8H2F - chain A; structure by X-ray diffraction, 1.45 A resolution.

[Chain A]
Name: DnaQ
Source organism: Streptococcus thermophilus DGCC 7710
Amino-acid sequence (180 residues; row label = number of the first residue in the row):
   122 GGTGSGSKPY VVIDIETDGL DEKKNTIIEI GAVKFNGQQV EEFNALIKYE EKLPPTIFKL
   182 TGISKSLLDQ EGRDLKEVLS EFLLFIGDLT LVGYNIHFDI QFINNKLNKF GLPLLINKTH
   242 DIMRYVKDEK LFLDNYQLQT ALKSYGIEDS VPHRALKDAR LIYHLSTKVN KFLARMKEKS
Unresolved in the structure: 122-127, 300-301
Ion coordination: Mg2+ site 1: D135, E137, D279 (together with thymidine-5'-phosphate); Mg2+ site 2: D135 (together with thymidine-5'-phosphate)
Residues lining bound ligands: thymidine-5'-phosphate (TMP): D135, I136, E137, T138, G140, L141, I178, L181, T182, F219, H274, D279

[In short]
Chain A binds thymidine-5'-phosphate. The Mg2+ site 1 is built by D135, E137 and D279.
Chain A is DnaQ (Streptococcus thermophilus DGCC 7710); the structure, Crystal structure of DnaQ domain in
complex witn TMP of Streptococcus thermophilus strain DGCC 7710, was determined by X-ray diffraction together
with 8H18 and 8HI1 from the same study.
